9II9 - chains A and B; structure by X-ray diffraction, 2.90 A resolution.

[Chain A]
Protein: antigen-binding fragments (Fabs)
Source organism: Homo sapiens
Amino-acid sequence (218 residues; numbered 1 to 229; 11 numbers in that range are skipped by the numbering (no residue carries them; nothing is unmodelled there); the number before each row is that of its first residue):
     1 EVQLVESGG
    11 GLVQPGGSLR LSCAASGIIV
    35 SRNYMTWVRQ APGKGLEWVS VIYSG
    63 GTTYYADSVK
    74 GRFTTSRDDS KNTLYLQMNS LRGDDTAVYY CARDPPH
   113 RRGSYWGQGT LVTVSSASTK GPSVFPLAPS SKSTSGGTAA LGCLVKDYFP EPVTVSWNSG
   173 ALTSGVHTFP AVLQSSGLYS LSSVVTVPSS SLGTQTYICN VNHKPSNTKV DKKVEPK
Disulfides: Cys23-Cys104, Cys155-Cys211

[Chain B]
Protein: antigen-binding fragments (Fabs)
Source organism: Homo sapiens
Amino-acid sequence (214 residues; numbered 1 to 228; 14 numbers in that range are skipped by the numbering (no residue carries them; nothing is unmodelled there); the number before each row is that of its first residue):
     1 DILMTQSPSS LSASVGDRVT ITCQASQDIN KYLNWYQQKP GKAPKLLIYD A
    59 SNLETGVP
    68 SRFSGSG
    77 SGTDFSFTIS SLQPEDVATY YCQQSDN
   108 LPPTFGQGTN VEIKRTVAAP SVFIFPPSDE QLKSGTASVV CLLNNFYPRE AKVQWKVDNA
   168 LQSGNSQESV TEQDSKDSTY SLSSTLTLSK ADYEKHKVYA CEVTHQGLSL PVTKSFNRGE
   228 C
Not modelled in the structure: 227-228
Disulfides: Cys23-Cys98, Cys148-Cys208

[How chain A and chain B interact]
Contacting residue pairs (60):
  Gln44(A) - Gln38(B)  hydrogen bond
  Gln44(A) - Tyr97(B)
  Lys48(A) - Tyr97(B)
  Gly49(A) - Tyr97(B)
  Leu50(A) - Pro44(B)  hydrophobic
  Leu50(A) - Tyr97(B)  hydrophobic
  Leu50(A) - Phe112(B)
  Trp52(A) - Pro109(B)  hydrophobic
  Trp52(A) - Pro110(B)
  Tyr57(A) - Leu108(B)
  Tyr66(A) - Leu108(B)  hydrophobic
  Tyr103(A) - Gln38(B)  hydrogen bond
  Tyr103(A) - Ala43(B)  hydrophobic
  Tyr103(A) - Pro44(B)
  Asp107(A) - Tyr36(B)  hydrogen bond
  Asp107(A) - Leu46(B)
  His110(A) - Tyr32(B)
  His110(A) - Tyr49(B)
  His110(A) - Asp50(B)
  Arg113(A) - Tyr49(B)
  Arg114(A) - Tyr49(B)
  Arg114(A) - Leu61(B)
  Arg114(A) - Glu62(B)
  Arg114(A) - Thr63(B)
  Gly115(A) - Glu62(B)  hydrogen bond (backbone-side chain)
  Ser116(A) - Leu46(B)
  Ser116(A) - Glu62(B)  hydrogen bond (backbone-side chain)
  Trp118(A) - Tyr36(B)  hydrophobic
  Trp118(A) - Pro44(B)  hydrophobic
  Gly119(A) - Ala43(B)
  Gln120(A) - Ala43(B)
  Phe137(A) - Ser135(B)
  Phe137(A) - Glu137(B)
  Phe137(A) - Gln138(B)
  Pro138(A) - Ser135(B)
  Leu139(A) - Phe132(B)  hydrophobic
  Ala140(A) - Phe132(B)
  Ala152(A) - Phe130(B)  hydrophobic
  Ala152(A) - Phe132(B)
  Ala152(A) - Leu149(B)  hydrophobic
  Leu156(A) - Ser145(B)
  Lys158(A) - Gln138(B)
  Lys158(A) - Ser145(B)
  His179(A) - Asn151(B)
  His179(A) - Asn152(B)  hydrogen bond
  His179(A) - Asp181(B)
  His179(A) - Ser188(B)  hydrogen bond
  Phe181(A) - Leu149(B)  hydrophobic
  Phe181(A) - Ser176(B)
  Phe181(A) - Thr178(B)
  Phe181(A) - Ser188(B)
  Phe181(A) - Leu189(B)
  Phe181(A) - Ser190(B)
  Pro182(A) - Ser176(B)  hydrogen bond (backbone-side chain)
  Pro182(A) - Val177(B)
  Val184(A) - Gln174(B)
  Leu185(A) - Gln174(B)
  Gln186(A) - Gln174(B)
  Val196(A) - Leu149(B)  hydrophobic
  Thr198(A) - Asn151(B)
Interface residues without a listed pair, chain A (39 interface residues in all): Val42, Glu51, Thr150, Ala151, Leu153, Thr180, Ser187
Interface residues without a listed pair, chain B (38 interface residues in all): Asn34, Lys42, Thr143, Val147, Thr194

[Summary]
The interface between chain A and chain B involves 39 residues on one side and 38 on the other; the contacts
include 8 hydrogen bonds. Polar pairs include Gln44(A)-Gln38(B), Tyr103(A)-Gln38(B) and Asp107(A)-Tyr36(B).
Chain A is antigen-binding fragments (Fabs) and chain B is antigen-binding fragments (Fabs), both from Homo
sapiens; the structure, Crystal structure of SARS-CoV-2 neutralizing antibody K4-66, was determined by X-ray
diffraction.
